PDB entry 1G6T | X-ray diffraction, 1.60 A resolution | chain A

== Chain A ==
Molecule: Epsp synthase
Organism: Escherichia coli
Notes: EC 2.5.1.19
Reference sequence: P0A6D3 (AROA_ECOLI); numbering as in UniProt (aligned over 1-427)
Chain sequence (427 residues; numbered 1 to 427; the number before each row is that of its first residue):
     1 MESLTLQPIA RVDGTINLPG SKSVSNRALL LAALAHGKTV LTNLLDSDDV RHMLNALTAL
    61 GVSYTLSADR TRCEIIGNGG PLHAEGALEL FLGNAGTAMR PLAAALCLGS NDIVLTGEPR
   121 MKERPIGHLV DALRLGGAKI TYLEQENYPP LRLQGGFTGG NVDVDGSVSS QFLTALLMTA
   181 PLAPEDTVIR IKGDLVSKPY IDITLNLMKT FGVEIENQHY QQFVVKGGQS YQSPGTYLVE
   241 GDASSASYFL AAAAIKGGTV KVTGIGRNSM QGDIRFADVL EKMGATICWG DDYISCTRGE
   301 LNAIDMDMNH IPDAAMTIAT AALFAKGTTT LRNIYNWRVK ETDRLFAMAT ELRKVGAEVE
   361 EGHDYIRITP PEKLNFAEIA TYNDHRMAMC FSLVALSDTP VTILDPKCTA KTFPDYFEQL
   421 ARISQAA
Residues lining bound ligands: shikimate-3-phosphate (S3P): K22, S23, R27, T97, V168, S169, S170, Q171, S197, Y200, P312, D313, N336, K340
UniProt features mapped onto this chain:
  - active site: D313 (Proton acceptor)
  - binding site (3-phosphoshikimate): K22, S23, R27, S169, S170, Q171, S197, D313, N336, K340
  - binding site (phosphoenolpyruvate): K22, G96, R124, Q171, R344, R386, K411
  - site (Modified by bromopyruvate): C408, K411
  - mutagenesis: G96 (G96A: Insensitive to glyphosate with unaltered affinity for its first substrate S3P, but displays a 30-fold lower affinity for its second substrate PEP), T97 (T97I: This mutant is sensitive to glyphosate and causes a substantial decrease in the affinity for PEP. Is insensitive to glyphosate but maintains high affinity for PEP; when associated with S-101), P101 (P101A: Displays a slight decrease of the affinity binding for both S3P and PEP. Decreases the binding affinity of glyphosate, reducing the potency of this inhibitor ...), D313 (D313A: The enolpyruvyl transfer reaction is halted after formation of the tetrahedral adduct of the substrates)
From the paper describing this entry:
  - binding site for shikimate-3-phosphate: K22, R27, Y200, D313
  - mutagenesis - R27A: abolished binding to shikimate-3-phosphate (citing earlier work)
  - catalytic residues: K22, D313, E341, H385 (proposed by the authors, not directly observed)
  - mutagenesis - R100A, D242A, D384A, H385A, H385K, H385N, H385Q, K411R: decreased catalytic activity (citing earlier work)

== Summary ==
Chain A binds shikimate-3-phosphate. Curated annotation (UniProt) lists active-site residue D313, 10 residues
binding 3-phosphoshikimate, 7 phosphoenolpyruvate-binding residues and 4 mutagenesis sites. The paper reports
catalytic residues K22, D313 and E341 among others; R100A, D242A and D384A, among others, reduce catalytic
activity; 9 substitutions were tested in all.
Chain A is Epsp synthase (Escherichia coli); the structure, Structure of epsp synthase liganded with
shikimate-3-phosphate, was determined by X-ray diffraction, deposited together with 1G6S.
